3SRN - chains A and B; structure by X-ray diffraction, 2.00 A resolution.

# Chain A
Protein: Ribonuclease A
From: Bos taurus
Notes: EC 3.1.27.5
UniProt: P61823 (RNAS1_BOVIN); residues 1-113 here correspond to UniProt positions 27-139 (UniProt number = residue number + 26)
Sequence (113 residues; each row starts with the number of its first residue):
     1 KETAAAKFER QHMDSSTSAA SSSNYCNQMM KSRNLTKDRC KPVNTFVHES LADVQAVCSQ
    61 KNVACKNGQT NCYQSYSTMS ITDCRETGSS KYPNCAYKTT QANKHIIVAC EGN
Swiss-Prot annotation at these positions:
  - active site: His12 (Proton acceptor)
  - binding site (substrate): Lys7, Arg10, Lys41 to Thr45, Lys66, Arg85
  - glycosylation: Lys1 (N-linked (Glc) (glycation) lysine), Lys7 (N-linked (Glc) (glycation) lysine), Asn34 (N-linked (GlcNAc...) asparagine), Lys37 (N-linked (Glc) (glycation) lysine), Lys41 (N-linked (Glc) (glycation) lysine)
Cystine bridges: Cys26-Cys84, Cys40-Cys95, Cys58-Cys110, Cys65-Cys72
From the paper describing this entry:
  - binding site for sulfate ion: Gln11, His12
  - contacts within the chain: His12-Asn44, His12-Thr45, Gln11-Lys41, Lys41-Asn44, Lys41-Tyr97, Asn67-Gln69 (hydrogen bond), Asn71-Cys110
  - conformationally variable residues (loop rearrangement): Lys31 to Pro42, Cys65 to Cys72, Glu86 to Asn94

# Chain B
Protein: Ribonuclease A
UniProt: P61823 (RNAS1_BOVIN); residues 114-120 here correspond to UniProt positions 98-104 (UniProt number = residue number - 16)
Sequence (11 residues; numbered 114 to 124; the number before each row is that of its first residue):
   114 PYVPVHFNAS V
Sequence notes: insertion (121)
From the paper describing this entry:
  - binding site for sulfate ion: Phe120
  - conformationally variable residues (side-chain flip): His119
  - catalytic residues: His119 (citing earlier work)

# Chain A / chain B interface
Contacting residue pairs (44; chain A residue first):
  Ala4(A) - Val118(B)  hydrophobic
  Ala5(A) - Val116(B)  hydrophobic
  Phe8(A) - Pro117(B)
  Phe8(A) - Val118(B)
  Phe8(A) - His119(B)
  Phe8(A) - Phe120(B)
  His12(A) - Phe120(B)
  Thr45(A) - Phe120(B)
  Val47(A) - Phe120(B)  hydrophobic
  Val54(A) - Pro117(B)
  Gln55(A) - Pro117(B)
  Cys58(A) - Tyr115(B)
  Cys58(A) - Val116(B)
  Cys58(A) - Pro117(B)
  Cys65(A) - Asn121(B)
  Lys66(A) - Asn121(B)  hydrogen bond (backbone-side chain)
  Lys66(A) - Ala122(B)
  Asn71(A) - Tyr115(B)
  Cys72(A) - Asn121(B)
  Tyr73(A) - Tyr115(B)  hydrogen bond
  Gln74(A) - Val124(B)  hydrogen bond (side chain-backbone)
  Ile81(A) - Ser123(B)
  Lys104(A) - Ser123(B)
  Lys104(A) - Val124(B)
  His105(A) - Ser123(B)
  His105(A) - Val124(B)  hydrogen bond (backbone-backbone)
  Ile106(A) - Phe120(B)  hydrophobic
  Ile106(A) - Ala122(B)
  Ile107(A) - Phe120(B)
  Ile107(A) - Asn121(B)  hydrogen bond (backbone-backbone)
  Ile107(A) - Ala122(B)  hydrogen bond (backbone-backbone)
  Ile107(A) - Val124(B)
  Val108(A) - His119(B)
  Ala109(A) - Pro117(B)
  Ala109(A) - Val118(B)  hydrogen bond (backbone-backbone)
  Ala109(A) - His119(B)  hydrogen bond (backbone-backbone)
  Cys110(A) - Tyr115(B)
  Cys110(A) - Val116(B)
  Glu111(A) - Tyr115(B)
  Glu111(A) - Val116(B)  hydrogen bond (backbone-backbone)
  Glu111(A) - Val118(B)
  Gly112(A) - Pro114(B)
  Gly112(A) - Tyr115(B)
  Asn113(A) - Val116(B)
The authors on this interface:
  - specific contacts: Lys66(A)-Asn121(B) (hydrogen bond)

# Overview
26 residues of chain A and 11 residues of chain B are in contact, with 9 hydrogen bonds. Polar contacts
include Lys66(A)-Asn121(B), Tyr73(A)-Tyr115(B) and Gln74(A)-Val124(B). The authors report a hydrogen bond
between Lys66(A) and Asn121(B). From the paper: the catalytic residue His119(B); a binding site for sulfate
ion at Gln11(A), His12(A) and Phe120(B).
Here chain A is Ribonuclease A (Bos taurus) and chain B is Ribonuclease A. Entry 3SRN (Structural changes that
accompany the reduced catalytic efficiency of two semisynthetic ribonuclease analogs) was determined by X-ray
diffraction together with 4SRN from the same study.
